4FE2 - chains A and B; structure by X-ray diffraction, 2.29 A resolution.

# Chain A (and B)
Protein: Phosphoribosylaminoimidazole-succinocarboxamide synthase
Source organism: Streptococcus pneumoniae
Notes: EC 6.3.2.6; chain B of this document is another copy of the same molecule, construct and numbering; everything in this record applies to it too
Reference sequence: Q07296 (PUR7_STRPN); residues 1-235 here = UniProt positions 1-235
Amino-acid sequence (255 residues; each row starts with the number of its first residue; numbers below 1 keep their minus sign (Met-19 is residue -19)):
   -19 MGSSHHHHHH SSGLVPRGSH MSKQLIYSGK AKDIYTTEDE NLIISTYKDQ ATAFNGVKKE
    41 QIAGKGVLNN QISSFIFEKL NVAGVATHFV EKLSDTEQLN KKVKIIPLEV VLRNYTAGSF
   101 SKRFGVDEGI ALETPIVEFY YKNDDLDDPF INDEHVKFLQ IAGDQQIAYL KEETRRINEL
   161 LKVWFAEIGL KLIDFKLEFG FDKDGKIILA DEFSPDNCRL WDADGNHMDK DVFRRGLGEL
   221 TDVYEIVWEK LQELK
Unresolved in the structure: -19 to 2 (chain B: -19 to 0)
Sequence notes: expression tag (-19 to 0)
Small-molecule neighbours:
  - tris-hydroxymethyl-methyl-ammonium (144), molecule 1: Asn61, Val62, Gly64
  - tris-hydroxymethyl-methyl-ammonium (144), molecule 2: Ala63, Gly64, Val65, Glu153, Arg156, Leu160
  - tris-hydroxymethyl-methyl-ammonium (144), molecule 3: Asn94, Tyr95, Ala111, Leu112, Glu113, Pro115, Lys162
  - ADP (adenosine-5'-diphosphate): Tyr7, Gly9, Lys10, Ala11, Lys12, Ile14, Ile23, His68, Asn80, Lys81, Lys82, Val83, Ile85, Lys122, Glu178, Ala190, Asp191
  - 5-aminoimidazole ribonucleotide (AIR): Glu89, Val91, Arg93, Ala97, Gly98, Ser99, Phe100, Tyr120, Asp174, Phe175, Lys176, Asp196, Asn197, Cys198, Arg199, Arg214
  - aspartic acid (ASP): Lys10, Glu89, Lys122, Asp124, Asp128, Lys176, Glu178, Asp191, Asp196, Asn197

# How chain A and chain B interact
Pairs across the interface (43; chain A residue first):
  Phe100(A) - His135(B)
  Phe100(A) - Phe138(B)  hydrophobic
  Arg103(A) - Leu126(B)
  Arg103(A) - Pro129(B)
  Arg103(A) - Phe130(B)  hydrogen bond (side chain-backbone)
  Phe104(A) - Leu126(B)
  Phe104(A) - Ile131(B)  hydrophobic
  Phe104(A) - His135(B)
  Phe104(A) - Leu139(B)  hydrophobic
  Gly105(A) - Leu126(B)
  Leu112(A) - Phe138(B)  hydrophobic
  Ile116(A) - Glu134(B)
  Ile116(A) - His135(B)
  Ile116(A) - Phe138(B)  hydrophobic
  Val117(A) - Asn132(B)  hydrogen bond (backbone-side chain)
  Val117(A) - Glu134(B)  hydrogen bond (backbone-side chain)
  Glu118(A) - His135(B)  salt bridge
  Leu126(A) - Arg103(B)
  Leu126(A) - Phe104(B)
  Leu126(A) - Gly105(B)
  Pro129(A) - Arg103(B)
  Phe130(A) - Arg103(B)  hydrogen bond (backbone-side chain)
  Phe130(A) - Phe130(B)  hydrophobic
  Phe130(A) - Asn132(B)
  Phe130(A) - His135(B)
  Ile131(A) - Phe104(B)  hydrophobic
  Asn132(A) - Val117(B)  hydrogen bond (side chain-backbone)
  Asn132(A) - Phe130(B)
  Glu134(A) - Pro115(B)
  Glu134(A) - Ile116(B)
  Glu134(A) - Val117(B)  hydrogen bond (side chain-backbone)
  Glu134(A) - Arg155(B)  salt bridge
  His135(A) - Phe100(B)
  His135(A) - Arg103(B)
  His135(A) - Phe104(B)
  His135(A) - Ile116(B)
  His135(A) - Glu118(B)  salt bridge
  His135(A) - Phe130(B)
  Phe138(A) - Phe100(B)  hydrophobic
  Phe138(A) - Leu112(B)  hydrophobic
  Phe138(A) - Ile116(B)  hydrophobic
  Leu139(A) - Phe104(B)  hydrophobic
  Arg155(A) - Glu134(B)  salt bridge
Other interface residues (no listed pair), chain A (21 interface residues in all): Pro115, Tyr121, Lys151
Other interface residues (no listed pair), chain B (22 interface residues in all): Lys102, Tyr121, Lys151

# Summary
21 residues of chain A and 22 residues of chain B are in contact; the contacts include 6 hydrogen bonds and 4
salt bridges. Among the polar pairs are Glu118(A)-His135(B), Glu134(A)-Arg155(B) and Arg103(A)-Phe130(B).
Both chains are Phosphoribosylaminoimidazole-succinocarboxamide synthase (Streptococcus pneumoniae). Entry
4FE2 (X-Ray Structure of SAICAR Synthetase (PurC) from Streptococcus pneumoniae complexed with AIR, ADP, Asp
and Mg2+) was determined by X-ray diffraction (same publication as 4NYE).
